PDB entry 4OU6 | X-ray diffraction, 1.96 A resolution | chains A and L of the 6 polymer chains in the assembly

== Chain A ==
Name: Primosomal protein 1
From: Escherichia coli
Reference sequence: P0A8J2 (DNAT_ECOLI); numbering as in UniProt (aligned over 84-159)
Amino-acid sequence (76 residues; numbered 84 to 159; the number before each row is that of its first residue):
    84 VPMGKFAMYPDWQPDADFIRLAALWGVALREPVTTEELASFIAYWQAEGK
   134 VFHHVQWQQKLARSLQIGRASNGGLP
Curated features (UniProtKB/Swiss-Prot):
  - binding site (ssDNA): Phe124, Tyr127, Trp128, Lys133, Lys143, Arg146
  - mutagenesis: Gly87 to Tyr92 (In dnaT822; phenocopies a priA deletion, some cells are filmentous and partition nucleoids poorly, forms small colonies, has 8-fold increased basal SOS induction, greatly increased sensitivity to UV ...), Tyr127 to Trp128 (Loss of ssDNA binding), Tyr127 (Y127A: Very low ssDNA binding), Trp128 (W128A: Very low ssDNA binding), Lys133 (K133A: Loss of ssDNA binding), Phe135 (F135A: Very low ssDNA binding), His136 to His137 (Loss of ssDNA binding and PriB-DnaT-ssDNA complex formation, still dissociates PriB-ssDNA), His136 (H136A: Decreased ssDNA binding), His137 (H137A: Decreased ssDNA binding), Lys143 (K143A: Loss of ssDNA binding), Arg146 (R146A: Loss of ssDNA binding)
From the paper describing this entry:
  - mutagenesis - Y127A, W128A, F135A: decreased binding to dT30
  - mutagenesis - Y127A/W128A: abolished binding to phiX-174 ssDNA

== Chain L ==
Molecule: 10-nt DNA strand
Sequence (10 nucleotides; each row starts with the number of its first residue):
     1 TTTTTTTTTT

== Chain A / chain L interface ==
Contacting residue pairs (10; chain A residue first):
  Phe124(A) - DT5(L)  base contact
  Tyr127(A) - DT5(L)  stacking on the base
  Trp128(A) - DT5(L)  base contact
  Gln142(A) - DT3(L)  base contact
  Lys143(A) - DT5(L)  salt bridge to the phosphate
  Arg146(A) - DT4(L)  base contact
  Ser147(A) - DT5(L)  hydrogen bond to the base
  Ser147(A) - DT6(L)  hydrogen bond to the base
  Ile150(A) - DT6(L)  base contact
  Gly151(A) - DT6(L)  hydrogen bond to the base
Also at the interface, not in a pair above, chain A (10 interface residues in all): Lys133

== In short ==
10 residues of chain A and 4 residues of chain L are in contact; the contacts include 3 hydrogen bonds, 1 salt
bridge and 1 aromatic stacking contact. Polar pairs include Ser147(A)-DT5(L), Ser147(A)-DT6(L) and
Gly151(A)-DT6(L). The paper reports that Y127A, W128A and F135A of chain A reduce binding to dT30; Y127A/W128A
of chain A abolish binding to phiX-174 ssDNA.
Here chain A is Primosomal protein 1 (Escherichia coli) and chain L is a 10-nt DNA strand. Entry 4OU6 (Crystal
structure of DnaT84-153-dT10 ssDNA complex form 1) was determined by X-ray diffraction together with 4OU7 from
the same study.
